PDB entry 5WTD | X-ray diffraction, 2.50 A resolution | chain A

== Chain A ==
Protein: Serotransferrin
From: Homo sapiens
UniProt: P02787 (TRFE_HUMAN); residues 1-679 here correspond to UniProt positions 20-698 (UniProt number = residue number + 19)
Chain sequence (679 residues; each row starts with the number of its first residue):
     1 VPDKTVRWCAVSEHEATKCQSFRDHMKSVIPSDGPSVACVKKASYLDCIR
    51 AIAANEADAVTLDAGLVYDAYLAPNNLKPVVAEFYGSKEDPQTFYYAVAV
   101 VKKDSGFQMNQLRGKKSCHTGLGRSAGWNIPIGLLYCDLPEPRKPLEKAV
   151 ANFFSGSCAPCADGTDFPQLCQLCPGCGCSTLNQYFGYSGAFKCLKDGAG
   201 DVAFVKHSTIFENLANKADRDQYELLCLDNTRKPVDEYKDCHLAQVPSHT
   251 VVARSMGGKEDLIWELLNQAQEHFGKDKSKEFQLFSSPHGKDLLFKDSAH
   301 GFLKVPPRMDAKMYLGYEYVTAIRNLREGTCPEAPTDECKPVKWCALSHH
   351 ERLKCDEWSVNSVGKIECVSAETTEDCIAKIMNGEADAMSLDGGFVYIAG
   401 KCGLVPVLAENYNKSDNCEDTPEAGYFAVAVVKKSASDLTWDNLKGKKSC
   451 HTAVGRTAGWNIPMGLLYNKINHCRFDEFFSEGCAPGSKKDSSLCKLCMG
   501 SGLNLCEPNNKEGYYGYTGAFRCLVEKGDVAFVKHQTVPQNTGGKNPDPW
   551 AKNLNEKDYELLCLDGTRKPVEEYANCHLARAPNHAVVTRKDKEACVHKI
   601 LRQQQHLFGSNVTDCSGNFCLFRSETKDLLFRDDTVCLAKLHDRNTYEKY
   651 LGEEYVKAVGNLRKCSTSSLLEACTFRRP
Not modelled in the structure: 1-2, 333-338, 414-423, 612-623
Disulfide bonds: Cys9-Cys48, Cys19-Cys39, Cys118-Cys194, Cys137-Cys331, Cys158-Cys174, Cys161-Cys179, Cys171-Cys177, Cys227-Cys241, Cys339-Cys596, Cys345-Cys377, Cys355-Cys368, Cys402-Cys674, Cys450-Cys523, Cys474-Cys665, Cys484-Cys498, Cys495-Cys506, Cys563-Cys577
Bound ions: ruthenium ion: His14, His289; Fe ion: Asp392, Tyr426, Tyr517, His585 (together with malonate ion)
Residues lining bound ligands: malonate ion (MLI): Asp392, Tyr426, Thr452, Arg456, Thr457, Ala458, Gly459, Tyr517, His585
Swiss-Prot annotation at these positions:
  - binding site (Fe(3+)): Asp63, Tyr95, Tyr188, His249, Asp392, Tyr426, Tyr517, His585
  - binding site (hydrogencarbonate): Thr120, Arg124, Ala126, Gly127, Thr452, Arg456, Ala458, Gly459
  - modified residue: Arg23 (Dimethylated arginine), Ser370 (Phosphoserine), Ser666 (Phosphoserine)
  - glycosylation: Ser32 (O-linked (GalNAc...) serine), Asn413 (N-linked (GlcNAc...) (complex) asparagine), Asn472 (N-linked (GlcNAc...) asparagine), Asn611 (N-linked (GlcNAc...) (complex) asparagine)

== Overview ==
Chain A binds malonate ion. The ruthenium ion site is built by His14 and His289. The Fe ion site is built by
Asp392, Tyr426, Tyr517 and His585. Curated annotation (UniProt) lists 8 Fe3+-binding residues and 8
hydrogencarbonate-binding residues.
Chain A is Serotransferrin (Homo sapiens); the structure, Structure of human serum transferrin bound ruthenium
at N-lobe, was determined by X-ray diffraction together with 7FFM, 7FFU and 5X5P from the same study.
